6DRE - chains A and B; structure by X-ray diffraction, 1.80 A resolution.

[Chain A]
Molecule: ADP-ribosyl-(Dinitrogen reductase) hydrolase
From: Serratia proteamaculans
Notes: EC 3.2.2.24
UniProt: A8GG79 (A8GG79_SERP5); residues 1-366 here = UniProt positions 1-366
Chain sequence (366 residues; row label = number of the first residue in the row):
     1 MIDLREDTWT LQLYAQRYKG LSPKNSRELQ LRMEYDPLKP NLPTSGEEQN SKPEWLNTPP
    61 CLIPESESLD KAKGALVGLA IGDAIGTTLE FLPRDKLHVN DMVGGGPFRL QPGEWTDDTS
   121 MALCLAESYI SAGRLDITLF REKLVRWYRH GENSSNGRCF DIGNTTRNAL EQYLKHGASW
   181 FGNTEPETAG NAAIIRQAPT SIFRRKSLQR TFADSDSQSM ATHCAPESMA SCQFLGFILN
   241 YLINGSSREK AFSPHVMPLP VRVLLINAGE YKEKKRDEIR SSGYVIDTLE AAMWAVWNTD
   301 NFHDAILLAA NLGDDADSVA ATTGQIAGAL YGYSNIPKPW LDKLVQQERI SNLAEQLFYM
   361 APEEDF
Not modelled in the structure: 1
Modified / non-standard residues: Mse-1 (selenomethionine); Mse-33, Mse-102, Mse-121, Mse-220, Mse-229, Mse-257, Mse-293, Mse-360 (selenomethionine; parent Met)
Bound ions: Mg2+: Thr-116, Asp-117, Asp-118, Asp-161, Asp-317
UniProt features mapped onto this chain:
  - binding site (Mg(2+)): Thr-116, Asp-117, Asp-118, Asp-161, Asp-317
  - mutagenesis: Arg-32 (R32E: Partially protects E.coli against cognate toxin Tre1. No longer protects E.coli; when associated with N-161), Asp-161 (D161N: Partially protects E.coli against cognate toxin Tre1, no longer de-ADP-ribosylates FtsZ. No longer protects E.coli; when associated with E-32)
What the authors report for this chain:
  - catalytic residues: Asp-161 (citing earlier work)

[Chain B]
Molecule: PAAR repeat-containing protein
From: Serratia proteamaculans (strain 568)
UniProt: A8GG78 (A8GG78_SERP5); residues 1-170 here correspond to UniProt positions 273-442 (UniProt number = residue number + 272)
Chain sequence (172 residues; row label = number of the first residue in the row):
     1 GQEQAKVWTQ TARANAEKNN AQLSTLLTDD QIGAIYGYTT NEGYTALNPA LRGQTPLTPE
    61 LEAFTGHVTD GLNKLPAYNG ETYRGTTLPA HILEQNQIGG TVSDGGFMST SAKTPFDGDV
   121 SISVRGNSGK QIDFLSKYKN EAEVLYPPNT RFEVINRIEQ NGTTHLLYRE IP
Not modelled in the structure: 1-2
Modified / non-standard residues: Mse-108 (selenomethionine; parent Met)
Construct notes: expression tag (171-172)
UniProt features mapped onto this chain:
  - active site: Arg-84, Ser-109, Glu-143
What the authors report for this chain:
  - mutagenesis - E143Q: unchanged expression

[How chain A and chain B interact]
Pairs across the interface (106; chain A residue first):
  Thr-8(A) / Glu-81(B)  hydrogen bond
  Thr-8(A) / Arg-125(B)  hydrogen bond
  Trp-9(A) / Arg-125(B)
  Trp-9(A) / Asn-156(B)
  Trp-9(A) / Ile-158(B)  hydrophobic
  Trp-9(A) / His-165(B)
  Trp-9(A) / Leu-166(B)
  Trp-9(A) / Leu-167(B)  hydrophobic
  Gln-12(A) / Tyr-83(B)  hydrogen bond
  Gln-12(A) / Thr-114(B)  hydrogen bond
  Leu-13(A) / Ile-158(B)  hydrophobic
  Leu-13(A) / Gln-160(B)  hydrogen bond (backbone-side chain)
  Leu-13(A) / His-165(B)
  Gln-16(A) / Gln-160(B)
  Gln-16(A) / His-165(B)
  Lys-19(A) / Pro-115(B)
  Lys-19(A) / Phe-116(B)  hydrogen bond (side chain-backbone)
  Ser-22(A) / Lys-113(B)
  Ser-22(A) / Thr-114(B)  hydrogen bond (side chain-backbone)
  Pro-23(A) / Lys-113(B)  hydrogen bond (backbone-side chain)
  Lys-24(A) / Lys-113(B)
  Lys-24(A) / Phe-116(B)
  Asn-25(A) / Lys-113(B)  hydrogen bond
  Asn-25(A) / Glu-141(B)
  Ser-26(A) / Glu-141(B)  hydrogen bond
  Arg-27(A) / Asn-41(B)
  Glu-28(A) / Thr-39(B)
  Glu-28(A) / Asn-41(B)
  Leu-29(A) / Glu-141(B)
  Leu-29(A) / Glu-143(B)
  Gln-30(A) / Asp-117(B)  hydrogen bond
  Leu-31(A) / Asn-41(B)
  Leu-31(A) / Tyr-44(B)
  Leu-31(A) / Thr-45(B)
  Arg-32(A) / Tyr-38(B)
  Arg-32(A) / Thr-39(B)  hydrogen bond (side chain-backbone)
  Arg-32(A) / Tyr-44(B)  hydrogen bond (backbone-side chain)
  Arg-32(A) / Arg-84(B)  hydrogen bond (backbone-side chain)
  Arg-32(A) / Ser-109(B)
  Arg-32(A) / Glu-143(B)  salt bridge
  Mse-33(A) / Tyr-83(B)
  Mse-33(A) / Arg-84(B)  hydrogen bond (backbone-side chain)
  Mse-33(A) / Gly-85(B)
  Mse-33(A) / Thr-86(B)  hydrogen bond (backbone-side chain)
  Mse-33(A) / Thr-110(B)
  Mse-33(A) / Ser-111(B)
  Glu-34(A) / Arg-52(B)
  Glu-34(A) / Arg-84(B)  hydrogen bond (backbone-side chain)
  Glu-34(A) / Thr-86(B)
  Tyr-35(A) / Arg-52(B)  hydrogen bond (backbone-side chain)
  Tyr-35(A) / Thr-86(B)
  Tyr-35(A) / Thr-87(B)
  Tyr-35(A) / Leu-88(B)  hydrophobic
  Tyr-35(A) / Pro-89(B)
  Tyr-35(A) / Ile-92(B)
  Asp-36(A) / Gln-54(B)
  Pro-37(A) / Tyr-44(B)  hydrophobic
  Pro-37(A) / Arg-52(B)
  Asn-41(A) / Thr-87(B)
  Leu-42(A) / Gly-85(B)
  Leu-42(A) / Thr-87(B)
  Leu-42(A) / Gly-118(B)
  Pro-43(A) / Asp-117(B)
  Gln-49(A) / Thr-39(B)  hydrogen bond
  Gln-49(A) / Glu-141(B)
  Asn-50(A) / Lys-137(B)
  Asn-50(A) / Tyr-138(B)
  Ser-51(A) / Tyr-138(B)
  Lys-52(A) / Tyr-138(B)
  Pro-53(A) / Asn-140(B)
  Trp-55(A) / Asn-140(B)
  Leu-56(A) / Tyr-138(B)
  Ile-137(A) / Asn-20(B)
  Ile-137(A) / Gln-22(B)
  Thr-138(A) / Gln-22(B)  hydrogen bond
  Ala-178(A) / Gln-22(B)  hydrogen bond (backbone-side chain)
  Ser-179(A) / Thr-25(B)
  Ser-179(A) / Leu-26(B)
  Phe-181(A) / Gln-22(B)
  Phe-181(A) / Leu-23(B)  hydrophobic
  Thr-184(A) / Ala-77(B)
  Thr-184(A) / Asn-79(B)
  Glu-185(A) / Asn-79(B)
  Pro-186(A) / Asn-79(B)
  Gln-209(A) / Lys-18(B)
  Gln-209(A) / Asn-19(B)  hydrogen bond
  Gln-209(A) / Lys-137(B)
  Gln-209(A) / Tyr-138(B)
  Gln-209(A) / Lys-139(B)
  Arg-210(A) / Lys-18(B)
  Phe-212(A) / Lys-139(B)
  Ala-213(A) / Asn-19(B)
  Ala-213(A) / Lys-139(B)  hydrogen bond (backbone-side chain)
  Asp-216(A) / Lys-139(B)  salt bridge
  Ser-217(A) / Asn-19(B)  hydrogen bond (side chain-backbone)
  Ser-217(A) / Asn-20(B)  hydrogen bond
  Ser-217(A) / Lys-139(B)  hydrogen bond
  Mse-220(A) / Asn-20(B)
  Mse-220(A) / Pro-76(B)  hydrophobic
  Pro-226(A) / Tyr-78(B)  hydrophobic
  Pro-226(A) / Asn-79(B)
  Mse-229(A) / Gln-131(B)
  Pro-258(A) / Lys-113(B)
  Pro-258(A) / Asn-140(B)
  Leu-259(A) / Ala-112(B)
  Leu-264(A) / Thr-114(B)
Also at the interface, not in a pair above, chain A (56 interface residues in all): Leu-38, Arg-134, Pro-260, Val-261
Also at the interface, not in a pair above, chain B (56 interface residues in all): Ala-21, Pro-49, Ser-123, Ser-136, Arg-157
The authors on this interface:
  - specific contacts: Arg-32(A)/Glu-143(B) (salt bridge)
  - interface residues, chain B: Arg-84(B), Ser-109(B)

[Overview]
The chain A/chain B interface involves 56 residues from each chain, with 26 hydrogen bonds and 2 salt bridges.
Among the polar pairs are Arg-32(A)/Glu-143(B), Asp-216(A)/Lys-139(B) and Thr-8(A)/Glu-81(B). The authors
report a salt bridge between Arg-32(A) and Glu-143(B). The paper reports the catalytic residue Asp-161(A);
E143Q of chain B leaves expression unchanged.
Chain A is ADP-ribosyl-(Dinitrogen reductase) hydrolase (Serratia proteamaculans) and chain B is PAAR
repeat-containing protein (Serratia proteamaculans (strain 568)); the structure, ADP-ribosyltransferase
toxin/immunity pair, was determined by X-ray diffraction.
